Entry 7YR2 (electron microscopy, 3.30 A resolution); this record covers chains E and C of the 4 polymer chains in the assembly.

Chain E (and C):
Name: Spike glycoprotein
From: Severe acute respiratory syndrome coronavirus 2
Notes: chain C of this document is another copy of the same molecule, construct and numbering; everything in this record applies to it too
UniProtKB: P0DTC2 (SPIKE_SARS2); aligned to UniProt positions 1-1270 over residues 4-1273 (the alignment contains insertions or deletions, so no single offset holds)
Chain sequence (1270 residues; each row starts with the number of its first residue):
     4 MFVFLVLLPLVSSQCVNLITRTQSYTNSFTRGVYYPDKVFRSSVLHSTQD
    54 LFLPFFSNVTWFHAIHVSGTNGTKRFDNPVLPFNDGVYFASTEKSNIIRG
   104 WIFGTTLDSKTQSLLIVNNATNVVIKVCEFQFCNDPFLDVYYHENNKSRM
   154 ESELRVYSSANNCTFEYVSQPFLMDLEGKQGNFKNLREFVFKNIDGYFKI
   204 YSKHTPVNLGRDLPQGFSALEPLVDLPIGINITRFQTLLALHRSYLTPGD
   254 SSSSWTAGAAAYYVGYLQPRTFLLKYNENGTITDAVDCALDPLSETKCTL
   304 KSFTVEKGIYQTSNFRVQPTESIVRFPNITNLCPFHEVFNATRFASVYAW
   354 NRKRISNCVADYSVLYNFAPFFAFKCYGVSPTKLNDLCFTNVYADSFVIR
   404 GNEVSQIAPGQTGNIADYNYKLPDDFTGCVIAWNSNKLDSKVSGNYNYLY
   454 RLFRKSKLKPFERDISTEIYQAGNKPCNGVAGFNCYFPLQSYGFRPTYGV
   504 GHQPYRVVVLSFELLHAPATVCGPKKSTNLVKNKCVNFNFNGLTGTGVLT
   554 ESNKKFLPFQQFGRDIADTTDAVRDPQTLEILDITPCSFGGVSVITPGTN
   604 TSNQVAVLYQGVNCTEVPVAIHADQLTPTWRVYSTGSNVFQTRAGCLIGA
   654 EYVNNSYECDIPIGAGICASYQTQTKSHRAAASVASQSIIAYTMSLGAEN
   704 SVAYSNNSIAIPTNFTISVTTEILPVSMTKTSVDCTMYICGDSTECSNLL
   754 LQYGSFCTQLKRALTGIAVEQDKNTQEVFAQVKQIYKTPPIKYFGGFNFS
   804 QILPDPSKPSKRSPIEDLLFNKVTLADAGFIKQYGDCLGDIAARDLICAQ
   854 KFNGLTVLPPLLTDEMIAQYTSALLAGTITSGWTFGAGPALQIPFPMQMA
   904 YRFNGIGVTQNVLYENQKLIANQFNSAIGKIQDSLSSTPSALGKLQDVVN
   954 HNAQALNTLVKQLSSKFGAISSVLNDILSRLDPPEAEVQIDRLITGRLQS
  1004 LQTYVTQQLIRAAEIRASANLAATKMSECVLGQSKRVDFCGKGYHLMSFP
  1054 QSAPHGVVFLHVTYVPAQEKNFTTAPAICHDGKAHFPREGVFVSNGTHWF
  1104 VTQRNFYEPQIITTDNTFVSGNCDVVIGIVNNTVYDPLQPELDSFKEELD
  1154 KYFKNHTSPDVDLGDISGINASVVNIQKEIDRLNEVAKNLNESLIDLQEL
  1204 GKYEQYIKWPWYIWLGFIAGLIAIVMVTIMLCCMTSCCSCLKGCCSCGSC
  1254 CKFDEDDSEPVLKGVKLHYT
Not modelled in the structure: 4-24, 678-688, 837-848, 1145-1273
Cystine bridges: Cys131-Cys166, Cys291-Cys301, Cys336-Cys361, Cys379-Cys432, Cys391-Cys525, Cys480-Cys488, Cys617-Cys649, Cys662-Cys671, Cys738-Cys760, Cys743-Cys749, Cys1032-Cys1043, Cys1082-Cys1126
Glycans and other covalent adducts: N-acetylglucosamine (NAG) linked to Asn61, Asn74, Asn122, Asn149, Asn165, Asn234, Asn282, Asn331, Asn343, Asn603, Asn616, Asn657, Asn709, Asn717, Asn801, Asn1074, Asn1098, Asn1134
Sequence notes: variant Ile22 (Thr19 in P0DTC2), Ser27 (Ala in P0DTC2), Asp142 (Gly in P0DTC2), Glu147 (Lys in P0DTC2), Arg152 (Trp in P0DTC2), Leu157 (Phe in P0DTC2), Val210 (Ile in P0DTC2), Gly213 (Val in P0DTC2), Ser257 (Gly in P0DTC2), His339 (Gly in P0DTC2), Phe371 (Ser in P0DTC2), Pro373 (Ser in P0DTC2), Phe375 (Ser in P0DTC2), Ala376 (Thr in P0DTC2), Asn405 (Asp in P0DTC2), Ser408 (Arg in P0DTC2), Asn417 (Lys in P0DTC2), Lys440 (Asn in P0DTC2), Ser446 (Gly in P0DTC2), Lys460 (Asn in P0DTC2), Asn477 (Ser in P0DTC2), Lys478 (Thr in P0DTC2), Ala484 (Glu in P0DTC2), Arg498 (Gln in P0DTC2), Tyr501 (Asn in P0DTC2), His505 (Tyr in P0DTC2), Gly614 (Asp in P0DTC2), Tyr655 (His in P0DTC2), Lys679 (Asn in P0DTC2), His681 (Pro in P0DTC2), Lys764 (Asn in P0DTC2), Tyr796 (Asp in P0DTC2), His954 (Gln in P0DTC2), Lys969 (Asn in P0DTC2); engineered mutation Ala683 (Arg in P0DTC2), Ala685 (Arg in P0DTC2), Pro817 (Phe in P0DTC2), Pro892 (Ala in P0DTC2), Pro899 (Ala in P0DTC2), Pro942 (Ala in P0DTC2), Pro986 (Lys in P0DTC2), Pro987 (Val in P0DTC2)
What the authors report for this chain:
  - mutagenesis - H339D, S446G, K460N: unchanged binding to Angiotensin-converting enzyme 2
  - mutagenesis - Q493R (3-fold): decreased binding to Angiotensin-converting enzyme 2

Chain E / chain C interface:
Pairs across the interface (188; chain E residue first):
  Thr315(E) - Lys764(C)
  Asn317(E) - Asp737(C)  hydrogen bond
  Arg319(E) - Met740(C)
  Arg319(E) - Asp745(C)  salt bridge
  Arg355(E) - Pro230(C)
  Gly381(E) - Leu984(C)
  Val382(E) - Arg983(C)
  Ser383(E) - Arg983(C)  hydrogen bond (backbone-backbone)
  Ser383(E) - Leu984(C)
  Ser383(E) - Asp985(C)  hydrogen bond
  Lys386(E) - Leu981(C)  hydrogen bond (side chain-backbone)
  Lys386(E) - Ser982(C)
  Lys386(E) - Arg983(C)
  Lys386(E) - Leu984(C)
  Leu390(E) - Ser982(C)
  Tyr396(E) - Tyr200(C)
  Tyr396(E) - Pro230(C)
  Asn405(E) - Tyr369(C)  hydrogen bond (side chain-backbone)
  Asn405(E) - Ala372(C)
  Asn405(E) - Pro373(C)
  Asn405(E) - Phe374(C)
  Gln414(E) - Thr385(C)
  Thr415(E) - Thr385(C)
  Pro463(E) - Asp198(C)
  Phe464(E) - Gly232(C)
  Glu465(E) - Gly232(C)
  Glu465(E) - Ile233(C)
  Arg466(E) - Gln115(C)  hydrogen bond (backbone-side chain)
  Arg466(E) - Ile231(C)  hydrogen bond (side chain-backbone)
  Arg466(E) - Gly232(C)  hydrogen bond (backbone-backbone)
  Ile468(E) - Gln115(C)
  Ser469(E) - Lys113(C)
  Thr500(E) - Lys440(C)
  Val503(E) - Pro373(C)
  Gly504(E) - Pro373(C)
  His505(E) - Tyr369(C)
  His505(E) - Ala372(C)
  Glu516(E) - Tyr200(C)
  Leu517(E) - Arg983(C)
  His519(E) - Asp40(C)
  His519(E) - Lys41(C)  hydrogen bond (side chain-backbone)
  His519(E) - Val42(C)
  Thr547(E) - Asn978(C)
  Thr547(E) - Ser982(C)
  Thr549(E) - Asp745(C)  hydrogen bond
  Lys557(E) - Phe43(C)
  Lys558(E) - Phe43(C)
  Lys558(E) - Asn282(C)
  Phe559(E) - Phe43(C)  hydrophobic
  Phe562(E) - Tyr38(C)  hydrophobic
  Phe562(E) - Lys41(C)
  Phe562(E) - Glu224(C)
  Phe562(E) - Pro225(C)
  Gln563(E) - Lys41(C)
  Gln563(E) - Val42(C)  hydrogen bond (side chain-backbone)
  Gln563(E) - Phe43(C)
  Gln564(E) - Lys41(C)
  Phe565(E) - Val42(C)
  Phe565(E) - Phe43(C)  hydrogen bond (backbone-backbone)
  Gly566(E) - Phe43(C)
  Arg567(E) - Val42(C)
  Arg567(E) - Phe43(C)  hydrogen bond (backbone-backbone)
  Asp568(E) - Gln853(C)  hydrogen bond
  Ile569(E) - Val47(C)  hydrophobic
  Ile569(E) - Ile850(C)  hydrophobic
  Ile569(E) - Val963(C)
  Ile569(E) - Lys964(C)
  Ala570(E) - Leu966(C)
  Ala570(E) - Ser967(C)
  Asp571(E) - Ser967(C)
  Asp571(E) - Ser975(C)  hydrogen bond
  Asp571(E) - Val976(C)
  Pro589(E) - Phe855(C)  hydrophobic
  Phe592(E) - Met740(C)  hydrophobic
  Phe592(E) - Phe855(C)  hydrophobic
  Gln613(E) - Leu861(C)
  Gly614(E) - Gln836(C)  hydrogen bond (backbone-backbone)
  Asn616(E) - Ile834(C)
  Asn616(E) - Gln836(C)  hydrogen bond (backbone-side chain)
  Gln644(E) - Ile834(C)
  Thr645(E) - Ile834(C)
  Arg646(E) - Gly832(C)
  Arg646(E) - Phe833(C)
  Arg646(E) - Ile834(C)
  Ala647(E) - Pro862(C)  hydrophobic
  Pro665(E) - Leu864(C)  hydrophobic
  Ala668(E) - Pro863(C)  hydrogen bond (backbone-backbone)
  Ala668(E) - Leu864(C)
  Ala668(E) - Thr866(C)
  Gly669(E) - Leu864(C)  hydrogen bond (backbone-backbone)
  Gly669(E) - Thr866(C)
  Gly669(E) - Met869(C)
  Met697(E) - Leu864(C)  hydrophobic
  Leu699(E) - Ile788(C)  hydrophobic
  Leu699(E) - Met869(C)  hydrophobic
  Leu699(E) - Gln872(C)
  Leu699(E) - Tyr873(C)
  Gly700(E) - Lys786(C)
  Ala701(E) - Gln787(C)
  Ala701(E) - Ile788(C)
  Glu702(E) - Ile788(C)
  Glu702(E) - Lys790(C)
  Asn703(E) - Gln787(C)
  Asn703(E) - Ile788(C)  hydrogen bond (backbone-backbone)
  Asn703(E) - Tyr789(C)
  Asn703(E) - Lys790(C)
  Ser704(E) - Lys790(C)
  Val705(E) - Thr883(C)
  Ala706(E) - Gln895(C)
  Tyr707(E) - Tyr796(C)  hydrogen bond (side chain-backbone)
  Tyr707(E) - Phe797(C)
  Tyr707(E) - Ile896(C)
  Tyr707(E) - Pro897(C)  hydrophobic
  Tyr707(E) - Phe898(C)  hydrogen bond (side chain-backbone)
  Ser708(E) - Pro897(C)
  Asn709(E) - Pro897(C)
  Ser711(E) - Gln895(C)  hydrogen bond
  Ser711(E) - Ile896(C)
  Ser711(E) - Pro897(C)
  Ile712(E) - Gln895(C)
  Ile712(E) - Ile896(C)  hydrophobic
  Ala713(E) - Leu894(C)
  Ala713(E) - Gln895(C)  hydrogen bond (backbone-backbone)
  Pro715(E) - Leu894(C)
  Thr961(E) - Ser758(C)
  Gln965(E) - Tyr756(C)  hydrogen bond (side chain-backbone)
  Gln965(E) - Ser758(C)
  Gln965(E) - Phe759(C)
  Gln965(E) - Gln762(C)
  Ser968(E) - Gln755(C)
  Ser968(E) - Gly757(C)
  Lys969(E) - Gln755(C)
  Phe970(E) - Gln755(C)
  Phe970(E) - Tyr756(C)
  Phe970(E) - Phe759(C)  hydrophobic
  Gly971(E) - Gln755(C)
  Pro986(E) - Gly413(C)
  Pro987(E) - Pro412(C)
  Pro987(E) - Gly413(C)
  Arg995(E) - Asp994(C)  salt bridge
  Gly999(E) - Phe759(C)
  Gln1002(E) - Phe759(C)
  Gln1002(E) - Gln1005(C)
  Ser1003(E) - Phe759(C)
  Thr1006(E) - Gln1005(C)  hydrogen bond
  Thr1009(E) - Thr1009(C)
  Gln1010(E) - Leu1012(C)
  Ile1013(E) - Leu1012(C)  hydrophobic
  Glu1017(E) - Arg1019(C)
  Arg1039(E) - Thr1027(C)
  Arg1039(E) - Glu1031(C)  salt bridge
  Arg1039(E) - Arg1039(C)
  Val1040(E) - Ser1030(C)
  Val1040(E) - Glu1031(C)
  Val1040(E) - Leu1034(C)
  Asp1041(E) - Ser1030(C)
  Lys1045(E) - Lys786(C)
  Lys1045(E) - Gly889(C)
  Lys1045(E) - Ala890(C)
  Gly1046(E) - Ala890(C)
  Tyr1047(E) - Trp886(C)
  Tyr1047(E) - Ala890(C)
  Val1068(E) - Ala890(C)
  Val1068(E) - Gly891(C)
  Pro1069(E) - Pro892(C)
  Glu1072(E) - Pro892(C)
  Glu1072(E) - Leu894(C)
  Asn1074(E) - Gln895(C)  hydrogen bond
  Thr1077(E) - Pro897(C)
  Thr1077(E) - Met900(C)  hydrogen bond
  Pro1079(E) - Tyr917(C)
  Phe1089(E) - Asn914(C)
  Phe1089(E) - Tyr917(C)  hydrophobic
  Pro1090(E) - Gln913(C)
  Gly1093(E) - Tyr904(C)  hydrogen bond (backbone-side chain)
  Val1094(E) - Tyr904(C)
  Arg1107(E) - Tyr904(C)
  Arg1107(E) - Asn907(C)
  Arg1107(E) - Gln913(C)
  Ser1123(E) - Asn914(C)  hydrogen bond
  Ser1123(E) - Glu918(C)  hydrogen bond
  Ser1123(E) - Glu1111(C)  hydrogen bond
  Gly1124(E) - Glu918(C)
  Val1128(E) - Tyr917(C)
  Val1128(E) - Glu918(C)
  Val1129(E) - Tyr917(C)
  Ile1130(E) - Gln920(C)
  Leu1141(E) - Leu1141(C)  hydrophobic
Other interface residues (no listed pair), chain E (128 interface residues in all): Gln314, Asp389, Gly413, Thr470, Glu471, Leu518, Ala520, Gly545, Leu560, Val615, Glu619, Gly648, Gly667, Asn710, Gln957, Asp985, Lys1038, Ala1070, Phe1121
Other interface residues (no listed pair), chain C (124 interface residues in all): Arg44, Glu132, Asn165, Asn370, Lys386, Asp427, Ser735, Arg765, Thr768, Gln784, Pro792, Gly798, Lys835, Lys854, Asn856, Gly857, Leu865, Ile882, Thr887, Ala893, Pro899, Thr912, Gly1035, Lys1038

Overview:
128 residues of chain E face 124 of chain C across their interface, with 32 hydrogen bonds and 3 salt bridges.
Among the polar pairs are Arg319(E)-Asp745(C), Arg995(E)-Asp994(C) and Arg1039(E)-Glu1031(C). From the paper:
Q493R of chain E reduces binding to Angiotensin-converting enzyme 2; H339D, S446G and K460N of chain E leave
binding to Angiotensin-converting enzyme 2 unchanged.
Both chains are Spike glycoprotein (Severe acute respiratory syndrome coronavirus 2). Entry 7YR2 (SARS-CoV-2
BA.2.75 S Trimer in complex with ACE2(state1)) was determined by electron microscopy, deposited together with
7YR1 and 7YR3.
